7C41 - chains A and D; structure by X-ray diffraction, 2.28 A resolution.

# Chain A
Name: GTPase KRas
Source organism: Homo sapiens
UniProtKB: P01116 (RASK_HUMAN), isoform P01116-2; numbering as in UniProt (aligned over 1-168)
Amino-acid sequence (174 residues; each row starts with the number of its first residue):
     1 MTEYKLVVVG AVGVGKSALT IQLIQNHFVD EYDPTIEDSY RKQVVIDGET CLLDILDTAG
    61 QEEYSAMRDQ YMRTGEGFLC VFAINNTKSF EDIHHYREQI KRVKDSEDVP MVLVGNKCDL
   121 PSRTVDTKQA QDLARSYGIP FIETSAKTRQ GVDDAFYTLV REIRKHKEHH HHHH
Disordered / not traced: 169-174
Sequence notes: engineered mutation Val12 (Gly in P01116); expression tag (169-174)
Ion coordination: Mg2+: Ser17, Asp57 (together with GDP)
Small-molecule neighbours: GDP (guanosine-5'-diphosphate): Ala11, Val12, Gly13, Val14, Gly15, Lys16, Ser17, Ala18, Phe28, Val29, Asp30, Tyr32, Asn116, Lys117, Asp119, Leu120, Ser145, Ala146, Lys147
Swiss-Prot annotation at these positions:
  - motif: Tyr32 to Tyr40 (Effector region)
  - binding site (GTP): Gly10, Ala11, Gly13 to Ala18, Val29 to Thr35, Ala59, Gly60, Asn116 to Asp119
  - modified residue: Met1 (N-acetylmethionine), Thr2 (N-acetylthreonine), Lys104 (N6-acetyllysine)
  - glycosylation: Thr35 (Microbial infection: O-linked (Glc) threonine)
What the authors report for this chain:
  - binding site for GDP: Gly13, Val29, Asp30, Asn116, Asp119
  - Mg2+ coordination: Ser17, Thr58
  - conformationally variable residues (loop rearrangement): Asp30, Glu31, Asp33 to Thr35, Gln61 to Met67, Met72 to Thr74, Val103 to Asp108

# Chain D
Name: HRAS-like suppressor 3
Notes: EC 3.1.1.32, 3.1.1.4
UniProtKB: P53816 (PLAT3_HUMAN); numbering as in UniProt (aligned over 65-74)
Amino-acid sequence (10 residues; numbered 65 to 74; the number before each row is that of its first residue):
    65 LYDVAGSDKY
Small-molecule neighbours: GDP (guanosine-5'-diphosphate): Tyr66, Gly70, Ser71
What the authors report for this chain:
  - binding site for GDP: Gly70

# Chain A / chain D interface
Contacting residue pairs (29; chain A residue first):
  Ala11(A) - Tyr74(D)  hydrophobic
  Val12(A) - Leu65(D)
  Val12(A) - Tyr66(D)  hydrophobic
  Val12(A) - Ala69(D)  hydrophobic
  Val12(A) - Gly70(D)
  Val12(A) - Lys73(D)
  Val12(A) - Tyr74(D)  hydrophobic
  Gly13(A) - Gly70(D)
  Gly13(A) - Asp72(D)
  Ser17(A) - Tyr66(D)  hydrogen bond
  Tyr32(A) - Tyr66(D)
  Asp33(A) - Tyr66(D)  hydrogen bond (backbone-side chain)
  Pro34(A) - Tyr66(D)
  Pro34(A) - Asp67(D)  hydrogen bond (backbone-backbone)
  Pro34(A) - Val68(D)
  Pro34(A) - Gly70(D)
  Thr35(A) - Asp67(D)
  Ile36(A) - Tyr66(D)
  Thr58(A) - Tyr66(D)
  Ala59(A) - Leu65(D)  hydrogen bond (backbone-backbone)
  Ala59(A) - Tyr66(D)  hydrogen bond (backbone-backbone)
  Ala59(A) - Asp67(D)
  Gly60(A) - Leu65(D)
  Gln61(A) - Leu65(D)
  Gln61(A) - Asp67(D)
  Asn85(A) - Lys73(D)  hydrogen bond (backbone-side chain)
  Asn86(A) - Lys73(D)
  Lys88(A) - Tyr74(D)
  Tyr96(A) - Tyr74(D)  hydrogen bond
Other interface residues (no listed pair), chain A (20 interface residues in all): Lys16, Asp92, Lys117
Other interface residues (no listed pair), chain D (10 interface residues in all): Ser71
The authors on this interface:
  - residue pairs: Gly13(A)-Asp72(D), Ser17(A)-Tyr66(D) (hydrogen bond), Asp33(A)-Tyr66(D) (hydrogen bond), Pro34(A)-Asp67(D), Thr35(A)-Asp67(D), Ala59(A)-Tyr66(D) (hydrogen bond), Gln61(A)-Leu65(D), Asn85(A)-Lys73(D), Lys73(D)-Val12(A), Tyr74(D)-Val12(A)

# Overview
20 residues of chain A face 10 of chain D across their interface; the contacts include 7 hydrogen bonds. Polar
pairs include Ser17(A)-Tyr66(D), Asp33(A)-Tyr66(D) and Asn85(A)-Lys73(D). The paper describes contacts between
Gly13(A) and Asp72(D), Pro34(A) and Asp67(D) and Thr35(A) and Asp67(D) among others; hydrogen bonds between
Ser17(A) and Tyr66(D), Asp33(A) and Tyr66(D) and Ala59(A) and Tyr66(D). The paper reports a binding site for
GDP at Gly13(A), Val29(A) and Gly70(D) among others; Mg2+ coordination by Ser17(A) and Thr58(A).
Here chain A is GTPase KRas (Homo sapiens) and chain D is HRAS-like suppressor 3. Entry 7C41 (KRAS G12V and
H-REV107 peptide complex) was determined by X-ray diffraction (same publication as 7C3Z and 7C40).
